PDB entry 1TJE | X-ray diffraction, 1.50 A resolution | chain A

[Chain A]
Protein: Threonyl-tRNA synthetase
Organism: Escherichia coli
Notes: EC 6.1.1.3; fragment: Domains N1 and N2 (residues 1-224)
UniProt: P0A8M3 (SYT_ECOLI); numbering as in UniProt (aligned over 1-224)
Chain sequence (224 residues; row label = number of the first residue in the row):
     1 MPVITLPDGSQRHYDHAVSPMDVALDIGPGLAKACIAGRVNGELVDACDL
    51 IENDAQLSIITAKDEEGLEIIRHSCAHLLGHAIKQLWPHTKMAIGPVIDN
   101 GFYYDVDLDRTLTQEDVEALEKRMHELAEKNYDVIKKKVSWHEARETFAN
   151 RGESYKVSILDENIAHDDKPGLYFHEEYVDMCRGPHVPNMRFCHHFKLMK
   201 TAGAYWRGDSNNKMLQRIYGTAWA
Swiss-Prot annotation at these positions:
  - region: Lys200 to Tyr219 (tRNA acceptor stem binding)

[In short]
Chain A is Threonyl-tRNA synthetase (Escherichia coli); the structure, Crystal structure of the editing domain
of threonyl-tRNA synthetase, was determined by X-ray diffraction, deposited together with 1TKE, 1TKG and 1TKY.
